9HVM - chains A and M of the 16 polymer chains in the assembly; structure by electron microscopy, 8.10 A resolution (very low resolution: no residue pairs are listed; an interface is given only as per-side residue counts).

Chain A (and M):
Name: Ribulose bisphosphate carboxylase large chain
From: Chlamydomonas reinhardtii
Notes: EC 4.1.1.39; chain M of this document is another copy of the same molecule, construct and numbering; everything in this record applies to it too
UniProtKB: P00877 (RBL_CHLRE); residue numbers follow UniProt; this construct covers 7-475
Sequence (469 residues; each row starts with the number of its first residue):
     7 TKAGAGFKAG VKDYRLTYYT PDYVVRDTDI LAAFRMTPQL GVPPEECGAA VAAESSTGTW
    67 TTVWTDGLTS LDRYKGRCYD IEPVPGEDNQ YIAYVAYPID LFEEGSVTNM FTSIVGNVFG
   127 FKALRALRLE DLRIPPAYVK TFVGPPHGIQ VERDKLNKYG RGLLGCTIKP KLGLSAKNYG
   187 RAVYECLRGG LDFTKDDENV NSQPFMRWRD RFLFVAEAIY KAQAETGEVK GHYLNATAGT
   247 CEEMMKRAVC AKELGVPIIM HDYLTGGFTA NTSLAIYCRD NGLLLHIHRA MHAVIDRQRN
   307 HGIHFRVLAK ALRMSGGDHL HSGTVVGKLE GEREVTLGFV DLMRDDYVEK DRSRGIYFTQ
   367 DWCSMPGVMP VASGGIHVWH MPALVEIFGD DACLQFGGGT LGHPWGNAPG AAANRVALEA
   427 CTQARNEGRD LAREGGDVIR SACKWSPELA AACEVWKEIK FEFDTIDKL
What the authors report for this chain:
  - conformationally variable residues (order/disorder transition): Thr-7 to Arg-21, Gly-64 to Thr-68, Val-331 to Glu-338, Val-461 to Leu-475

Interface between chain A and chain M:
At this resolution (8 A) residue pairs are not listed: 11 residues of chain A and 11 of chain M lie at the interface.

In short:
The chain A/chain M interface involves 11 residues from each chain. From the paper: conformational variability
at Thr-7(A), Gly-64(A) and Val-331(A) among others.
Chain A and chain M are both Ribulose bisphosphate carboxylase large chain (Chlamydomonas reinhardtii); the
structure, In-cell Structure of Pyrenoid Rubisco, was determined by electron microscopy.
